8J2W - chains A and B; structure by X-ray diffraction, 1.70 A resolution.

[Chain A (and B)]
Name: Cobalamin-binding protein
Organism: Saccharothrix syringae
Notes: chain B of this document is another copy of the same molecule, construct and numbering; everything in this record applies to it too
UniProtKB: A0A5Q0H231 (A0A5Q0H231_SACSY); numbering as in UniProt (aligned over 7-342)
Amino-acid sequence (339 residues; each row starts with the number of its first residue):
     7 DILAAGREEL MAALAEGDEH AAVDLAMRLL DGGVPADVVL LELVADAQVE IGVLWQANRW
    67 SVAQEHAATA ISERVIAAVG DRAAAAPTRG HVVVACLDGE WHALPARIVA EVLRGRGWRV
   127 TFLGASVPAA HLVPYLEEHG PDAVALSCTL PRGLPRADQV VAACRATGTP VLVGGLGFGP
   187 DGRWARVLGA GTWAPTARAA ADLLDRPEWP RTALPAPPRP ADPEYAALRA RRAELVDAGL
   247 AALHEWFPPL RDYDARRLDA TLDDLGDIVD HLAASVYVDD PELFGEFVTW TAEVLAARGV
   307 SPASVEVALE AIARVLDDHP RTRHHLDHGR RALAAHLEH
Not modelled in the structure: 215-223 (chain B: 215-224)
Sequence notes: expression tag (343-345)
Bound ions: cobalamin Co near H108 (its only coordinating residue here)
Residues lining bound ligands:
  - 5'-deoxyadenosine (5AD): W61, S67, V68, E71, H72, H108
  - cobalamin (B12): L47, A51, Q54, V55, I57, G58, V59, W61, Q62, E71, H72, T75, E79, G105, E106, W107, H108, A109, L110, P111, A112, I114, V115, A151, L152, S153, T155, L156, P157, R158, L178, V179, G180, G181, L182, A200, P201, T202, A203, A206, H277, W296
  - biliverdine ix alpha (BLA): W61, V68, L249, F253, Y259, R262, R263, A266, T267, D270, L271, D273, I274, H277, F293, W296, T297, V300, L301, R304, V306, S310, V311, A314
  - 1,4-diethylene dioxide (DIO): P157, H277, L289, E292, F293, W296
What the authors report for this chain:
  - binding site for 5'-deoxyadenosine: W61, E71, H72
  - binding site for biliverdine ix alpha: W61, H137, D270, W296
  - binding site for cobalamin: W296
  - cobalamin coordination: H108

[Chain A / chain B interface]
Pairs across the interface (43; chain A residue first):
  E25(A) with R113(B), salt bridge; R120(B), salt bridge
  S67(A) with H137(B)
  V68(A) with P134(B); H137(B), hydrogen bond (backbone-side chain)
  A69(A) with L129(B); H137(B); Y141(B), hydrophobic
  H72(A) with L129(B), hydrogen bond (side chain-backbone); A131(B), hydrogen bond (side chain-backbone); S132(B); V133(B)
  A73(A) with F128(B); L129(B), hydrophobic
  A76(A) with R113(B); F128(B)
  R80(A) with A83(B); D87(B), salt bridge; R113(B); E117(B), salt bridge; R120(B)
  I82(A) with R80(B)
  A83(A) with R80(B)
  W107(A) with W107(B), hydrophobic
  R113(A) with E25(B), salt bridge; A76(B); R80(B)
  E117(A) with R80(B), salt bridge
  R120(A) with E25(B), salt bridge; R80(B)
  F128(A) with A73(B); A76(B)
  L129(A) with A69(B); H72(B); A73(B), hydrophobic
  A131(A) with H72(B), hydrogen bond (backbone-side chain)
  S132(A) with H72(B), hydrogen bond (backbone-side chain)
  V133(A) with H72(B)
  P134(A) with V68(B)
  H137(A) with S67(B); V68(B), hydrogen bond (side chain-backbone); A69(B)
  Y141(A) with A69(B), hydrophobic
Other interface residues (no listed pair), chain A (27 interface residues in all): G23, Q70, A84, D87, T127
Other interface residues (no listed pair), chain B (26 interface residues in all): G23, Q70, A84, T127

[In short]
27 residues of chain A and 26 residues of chain B are in contact, with 6 hydrogen bonds and 7 salt bridges.
Polar pairs include E25(A)-R113(B), E25(A)-R120(B) and R80(A)-D87(B). From the paper: a binding site for
biliverdine ix alpha at W61(A), H137(A) and D270(A) among others; a binding site for 5'-deoxyadenosine at
W61(A), E71(A) and H72(A).
Chain A and chain B are both Cobalamin-binding protein (Saccharothrix syringae); the structure, Saccharothrix
syringae photocobilins protein, dark state, was determined by X-ray diffraction together with 8J2X and 8J2Y
from the same study.
